Entry 8BWY (electron microscopy, 38.00 A resolution (very low resolution: no residue pairs are listed; an interface is given only as per-side residue counts)); this record covers chains C and d of the 19 polymer chains in the assembly.

== Chain C ==
Name: Dynein heavy chain, outer arm protein
Organism: Chlamydomonas reinhardtii
Reference sequence: Q22A67 (Q22A67_TETTS); residue numbers follow UniProt; this construct covers 1-4620
Chain sequence (4620 residues; numbered 1 to 4620; the number before each row is that of its first residue):
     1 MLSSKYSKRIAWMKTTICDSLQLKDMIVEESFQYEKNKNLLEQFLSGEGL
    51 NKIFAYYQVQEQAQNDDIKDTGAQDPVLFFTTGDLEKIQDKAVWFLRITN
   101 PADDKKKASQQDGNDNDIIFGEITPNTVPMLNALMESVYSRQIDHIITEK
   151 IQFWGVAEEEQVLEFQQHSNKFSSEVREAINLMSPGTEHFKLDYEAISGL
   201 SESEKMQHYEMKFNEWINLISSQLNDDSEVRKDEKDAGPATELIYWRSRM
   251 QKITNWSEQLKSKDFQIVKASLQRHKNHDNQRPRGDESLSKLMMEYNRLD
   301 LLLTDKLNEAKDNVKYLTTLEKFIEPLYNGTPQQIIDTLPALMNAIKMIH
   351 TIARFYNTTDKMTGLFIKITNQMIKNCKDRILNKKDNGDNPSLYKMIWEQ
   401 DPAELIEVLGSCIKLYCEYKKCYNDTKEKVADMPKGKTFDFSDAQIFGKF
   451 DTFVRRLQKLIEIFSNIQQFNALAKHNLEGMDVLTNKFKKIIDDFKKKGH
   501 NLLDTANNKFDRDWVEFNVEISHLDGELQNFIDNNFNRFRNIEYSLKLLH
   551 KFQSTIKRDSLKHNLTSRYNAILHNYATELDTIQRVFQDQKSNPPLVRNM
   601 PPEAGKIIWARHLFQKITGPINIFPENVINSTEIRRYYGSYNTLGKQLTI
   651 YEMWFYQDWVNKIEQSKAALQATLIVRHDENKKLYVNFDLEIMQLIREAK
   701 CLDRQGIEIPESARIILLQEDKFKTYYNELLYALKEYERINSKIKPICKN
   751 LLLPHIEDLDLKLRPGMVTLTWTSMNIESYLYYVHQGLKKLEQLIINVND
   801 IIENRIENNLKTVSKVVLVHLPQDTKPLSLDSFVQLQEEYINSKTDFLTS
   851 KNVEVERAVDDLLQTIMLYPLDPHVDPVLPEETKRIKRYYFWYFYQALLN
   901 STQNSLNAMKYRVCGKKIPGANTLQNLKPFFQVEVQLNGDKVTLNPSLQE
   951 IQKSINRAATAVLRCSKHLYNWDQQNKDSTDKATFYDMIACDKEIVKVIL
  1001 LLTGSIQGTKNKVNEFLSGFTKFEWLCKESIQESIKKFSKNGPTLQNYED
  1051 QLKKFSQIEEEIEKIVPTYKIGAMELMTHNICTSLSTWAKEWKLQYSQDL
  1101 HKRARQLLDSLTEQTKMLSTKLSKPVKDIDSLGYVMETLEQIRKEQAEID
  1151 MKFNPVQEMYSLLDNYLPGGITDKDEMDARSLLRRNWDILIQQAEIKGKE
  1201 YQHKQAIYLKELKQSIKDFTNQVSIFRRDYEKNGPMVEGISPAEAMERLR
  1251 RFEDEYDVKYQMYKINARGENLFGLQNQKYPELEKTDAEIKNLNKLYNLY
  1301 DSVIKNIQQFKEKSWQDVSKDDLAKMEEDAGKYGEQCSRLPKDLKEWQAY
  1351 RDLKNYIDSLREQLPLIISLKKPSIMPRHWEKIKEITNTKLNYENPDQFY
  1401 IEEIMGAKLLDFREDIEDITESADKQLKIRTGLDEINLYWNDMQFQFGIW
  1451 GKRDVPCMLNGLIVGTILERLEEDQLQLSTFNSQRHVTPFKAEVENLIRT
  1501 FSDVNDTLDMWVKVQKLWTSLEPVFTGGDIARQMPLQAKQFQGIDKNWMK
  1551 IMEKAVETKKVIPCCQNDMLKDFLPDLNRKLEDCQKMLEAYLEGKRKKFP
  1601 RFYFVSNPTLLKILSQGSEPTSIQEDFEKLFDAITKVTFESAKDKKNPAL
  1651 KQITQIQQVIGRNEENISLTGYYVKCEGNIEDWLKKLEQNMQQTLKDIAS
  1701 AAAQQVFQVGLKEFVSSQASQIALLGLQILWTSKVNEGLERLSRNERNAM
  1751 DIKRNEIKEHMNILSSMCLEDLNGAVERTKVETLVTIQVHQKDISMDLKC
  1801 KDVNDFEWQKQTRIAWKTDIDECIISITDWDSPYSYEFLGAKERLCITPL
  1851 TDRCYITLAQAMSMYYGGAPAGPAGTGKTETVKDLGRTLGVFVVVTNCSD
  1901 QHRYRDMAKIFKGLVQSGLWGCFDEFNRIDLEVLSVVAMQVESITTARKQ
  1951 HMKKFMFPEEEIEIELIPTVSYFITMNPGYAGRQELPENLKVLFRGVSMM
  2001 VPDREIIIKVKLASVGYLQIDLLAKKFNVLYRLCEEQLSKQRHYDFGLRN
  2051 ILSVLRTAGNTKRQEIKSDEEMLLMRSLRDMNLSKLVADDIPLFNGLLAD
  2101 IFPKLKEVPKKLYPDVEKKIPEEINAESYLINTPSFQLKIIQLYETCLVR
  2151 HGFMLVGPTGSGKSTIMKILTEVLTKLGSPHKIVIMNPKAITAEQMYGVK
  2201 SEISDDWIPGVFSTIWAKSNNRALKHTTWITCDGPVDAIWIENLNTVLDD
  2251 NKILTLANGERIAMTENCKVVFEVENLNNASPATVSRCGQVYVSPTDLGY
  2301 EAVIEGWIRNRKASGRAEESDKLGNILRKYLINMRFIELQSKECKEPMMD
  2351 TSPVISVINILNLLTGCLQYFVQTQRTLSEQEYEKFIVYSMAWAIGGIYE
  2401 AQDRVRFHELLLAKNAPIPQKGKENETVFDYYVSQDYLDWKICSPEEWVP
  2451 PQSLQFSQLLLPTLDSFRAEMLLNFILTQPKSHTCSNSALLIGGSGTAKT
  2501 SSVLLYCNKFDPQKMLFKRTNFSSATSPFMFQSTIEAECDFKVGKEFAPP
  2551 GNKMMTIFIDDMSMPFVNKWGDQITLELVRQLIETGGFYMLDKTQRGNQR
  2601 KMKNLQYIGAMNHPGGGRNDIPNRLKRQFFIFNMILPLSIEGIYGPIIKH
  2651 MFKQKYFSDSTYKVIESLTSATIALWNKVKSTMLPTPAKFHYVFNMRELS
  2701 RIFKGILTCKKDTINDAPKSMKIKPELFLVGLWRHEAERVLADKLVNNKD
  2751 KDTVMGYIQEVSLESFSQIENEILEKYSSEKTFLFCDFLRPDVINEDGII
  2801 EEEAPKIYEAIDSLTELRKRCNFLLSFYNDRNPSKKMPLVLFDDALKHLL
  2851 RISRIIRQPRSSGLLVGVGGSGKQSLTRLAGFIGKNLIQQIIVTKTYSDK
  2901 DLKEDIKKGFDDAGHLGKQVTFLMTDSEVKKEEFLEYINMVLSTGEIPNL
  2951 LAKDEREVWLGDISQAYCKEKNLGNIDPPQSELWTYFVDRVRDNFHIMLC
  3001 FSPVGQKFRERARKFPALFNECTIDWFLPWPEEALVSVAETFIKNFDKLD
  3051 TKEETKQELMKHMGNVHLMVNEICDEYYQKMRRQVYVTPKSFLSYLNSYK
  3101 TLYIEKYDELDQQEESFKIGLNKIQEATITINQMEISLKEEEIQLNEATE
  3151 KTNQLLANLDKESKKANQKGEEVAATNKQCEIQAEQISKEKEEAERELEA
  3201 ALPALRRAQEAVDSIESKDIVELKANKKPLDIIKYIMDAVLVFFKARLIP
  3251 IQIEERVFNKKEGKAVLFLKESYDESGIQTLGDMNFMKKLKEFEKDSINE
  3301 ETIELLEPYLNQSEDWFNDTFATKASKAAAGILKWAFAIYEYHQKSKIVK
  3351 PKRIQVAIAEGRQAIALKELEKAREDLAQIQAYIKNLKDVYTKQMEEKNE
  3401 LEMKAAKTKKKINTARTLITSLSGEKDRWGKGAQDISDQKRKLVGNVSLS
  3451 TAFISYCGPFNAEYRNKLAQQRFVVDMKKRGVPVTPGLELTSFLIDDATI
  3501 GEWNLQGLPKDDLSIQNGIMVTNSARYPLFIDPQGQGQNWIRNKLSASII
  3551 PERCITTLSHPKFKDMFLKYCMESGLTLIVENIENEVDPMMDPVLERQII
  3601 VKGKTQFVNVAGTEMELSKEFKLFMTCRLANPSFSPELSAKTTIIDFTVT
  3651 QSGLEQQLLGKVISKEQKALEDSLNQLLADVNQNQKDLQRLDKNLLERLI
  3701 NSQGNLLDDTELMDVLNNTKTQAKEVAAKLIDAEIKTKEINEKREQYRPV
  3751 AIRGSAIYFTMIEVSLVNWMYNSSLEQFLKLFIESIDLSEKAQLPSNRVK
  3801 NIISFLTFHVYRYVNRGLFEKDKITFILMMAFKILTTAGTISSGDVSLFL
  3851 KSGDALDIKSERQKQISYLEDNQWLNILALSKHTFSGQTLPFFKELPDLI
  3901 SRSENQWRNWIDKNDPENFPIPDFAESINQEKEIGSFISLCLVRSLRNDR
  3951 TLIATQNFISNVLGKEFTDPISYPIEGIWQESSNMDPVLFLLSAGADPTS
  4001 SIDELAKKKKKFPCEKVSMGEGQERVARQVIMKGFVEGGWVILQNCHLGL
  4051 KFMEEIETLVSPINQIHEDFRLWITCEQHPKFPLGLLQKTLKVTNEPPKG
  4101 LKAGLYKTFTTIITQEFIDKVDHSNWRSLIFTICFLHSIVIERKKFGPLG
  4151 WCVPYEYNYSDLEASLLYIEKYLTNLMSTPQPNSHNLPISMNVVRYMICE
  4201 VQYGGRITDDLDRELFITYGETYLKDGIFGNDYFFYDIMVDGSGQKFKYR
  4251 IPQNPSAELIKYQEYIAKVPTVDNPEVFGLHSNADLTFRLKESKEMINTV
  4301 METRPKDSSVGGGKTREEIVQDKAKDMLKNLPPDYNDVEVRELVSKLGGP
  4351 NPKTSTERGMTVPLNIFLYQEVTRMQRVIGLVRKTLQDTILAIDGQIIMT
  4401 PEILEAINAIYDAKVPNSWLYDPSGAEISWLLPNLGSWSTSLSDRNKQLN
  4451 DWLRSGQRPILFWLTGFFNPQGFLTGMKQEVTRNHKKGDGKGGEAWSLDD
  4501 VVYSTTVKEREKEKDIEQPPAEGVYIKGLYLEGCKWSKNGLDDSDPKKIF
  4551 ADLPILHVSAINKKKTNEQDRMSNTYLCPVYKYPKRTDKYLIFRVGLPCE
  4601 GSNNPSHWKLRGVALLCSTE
Disordered / not traced: 1-6, 180, 226-230, 289-306, 384-395, 823-851, 1275-1442, 3249-3271, 3315-3316, 3548-3554, 3597-3616, 3853-3862, 3883-3890, 4236-4251, 4306-4315, 4488-4493, 4514-4519, 4564-4572
Residues lining bound ligands:
  - ADP (adenosine-5'-diphosphate), molecule 1: Leu-1845, Cys-1846, Pro-1873, Ala-1874, Gly-1875, Thr-1876, Gly-1877, Lys-1878, Thr-1879, Glu-1880, Leu-2048
  - ADP, molecule 2: Leu-2459, Leu-2460, Leu-2461, Gly-2494, Ser-2495, Gly-2496, Thr-2497, Ala-2498, Lys-2499, Thr-2500, Ser-2501, Ser-2700
  - ADP, molecule 3: Pro-2838, Val-2840, Val-2868, Gly-2869, Gly-2870, Ser-2871, Gly-2872, Lys-2873, Gln-2874, Ser-2875, Lys-3090
  - ATP (adenosine-5'-triphosphate): Tyr-2129, Leu-2130, Ile-2131, Thr-2159, Gly-2160, Ser-2161, Gly-2162, Lys-2163, Ser-2164, Thr-2165, Ala-2302, Val-2303, Gly-2306, Thr-2484, Arg-2624

== Chain d ==
Name: Dynein intermediate chain 2
Organism: Chlamydomonas reinhardtii
Reference sequence: I7M008 (I7M008_TETTS); the author numbering skips numbers that UniProt does not, so the offset changes along the chain: 1-258 = UniProt 1-258; 926-1334 = UniProt 259-667
Chain sequence (667 residues; numbered 1 to 1334; 667 numbers in that range are skipped by the numbering (no residue carries them; nothing is unmodelled there); the number before each row is that of its first residue):
     1 MPPKQTKVVASRKTVMPISRAGRAQIRRKDSNTQNNMNDQGMEDEEIDQQ
    51 REGMKNQYEQLTAQELNEDMPSKMLEPKNPQAPKNITVYDYYTRKFKTDE
   101 LVDQMIVHFSMDGDYIWKESNEYKTQEEIRDTKKALIKEAMRKQESEEPG
   151 ANHDEEAIKQTLRNKFNYNTRECQTINPSIRERGVSTEPPPSDTICGNIT
   201 QWEIFDAYYAEIMKDHQIENKKKKEVDQDKKQDQSMYSTSFKRCCKIMER
   251 MVVQNDQE
   926 DKYHDYRYYWSQGDNLEAGKNEGHLLPIWRFSNEKQRKKNVTSICWNPLY
   976 PDLFAVSLGSYDFTKQRMGLICLYSLKNTTHPEYAFNCEAGVMCLDFHPK
  1026 SAALLAVGLYDGTVLVYDIRNKHKKPIYQSTVRNQKHTDPVWQVKWNPDT
  1076 SKNYNFYSISSDGRVMNWILMKNKLEPEEVILLRLVGKNEEESTLIGLAC
  1126 GLCFDFNKFEPHIFLVGTEEGKIHKCSRAYSGQYQETYNGHLLAVYKVKW
  1176 NNFHPRTFISASADWTVRIWDSKYTSQIICFDLSMMVVDAVWAPYSSTVF
  1226 ACATMDKVQVYDLNVDKLNKLAEQKIVKQPKLTNLSFNYKDPILLVGDSH
  1276 GGVTLVKLSPNLCKSGPEIKQTEDKKAMEEFKNVKIEDYEREKMENLLAV
  1326 VSKWEREDA
Disordered / not traced: 1-74, 140-162, 202-234, 926-932, 940-960, 1048-1061, 1100-1113, 1313-1334

== How chain C and chain d interact ==
At this resolution (38 A) residue pairs are not listed: 27 residues of chain C and 26 of chain d lie at the interface.

== Overview ==
The interface between chain C and chain d involves 27 residues on one side and 26 on the other. Chain C binds
3 copies of ADP and ATP.
Chain C is Dynein heavy chain, outer arm protein and chain d is Dynein intermediate chain 2, both from
Chlamydomonas reinhardtii; the structure, In situ outer dynein arm from Chlamydomonas reinhardtii in a
pre-power stroke state, was determined by electron microscopy together with 8BX8 from the same study.
